Entry 2X1R (X-ray diffraction, 1.98 A resolution); this record covers chain A.

# Chain A
Molecule: Triosephosphate isomerase, glycosomal
Source organism: Trypanosoma brucei brucei
Notes: EC 5.3.1.1
UniProt: P04789 (TPIS_TRYBB); residue numbers follow UniProt; this construct covers 2-13, 15-72, 80-234, 238-250
Chain sequence (238 residues; numbered 2 to 250; 11 numbers in that range are skipped by the numbering (no residue carries them; nothing is unmodelled there); the number before each row is that of its first residue):
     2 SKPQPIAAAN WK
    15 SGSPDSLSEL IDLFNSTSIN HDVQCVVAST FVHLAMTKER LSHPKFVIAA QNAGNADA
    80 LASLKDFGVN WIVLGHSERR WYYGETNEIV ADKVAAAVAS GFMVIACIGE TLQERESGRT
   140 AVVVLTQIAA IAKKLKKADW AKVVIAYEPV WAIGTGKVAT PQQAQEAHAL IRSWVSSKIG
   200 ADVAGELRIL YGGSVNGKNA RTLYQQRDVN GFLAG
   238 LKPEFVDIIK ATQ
Not modelled in the structure: 13, 15-19
Construct notes: engineered mutation Ser15 (Asn in P04789), Pro18 (Gln in P04789), Asp19 (Gln in P04789), Gly68 (Ile in P04789), Asn69 (Ala in P04789), Ala70 (Lys in P04789), Asp71 (Ser in P04789), Ala72 (Gly in P04789), Ala81 (Pro in P04789), Ser82 (Ile in P04789), Trp100 (Ala in P04789), Ala233 (Val in P04789)
Curated features (UniProtKB/Swiss-Prot):
  - binding site (substrate): Asn11, Lys13
  - active site: His95 (Electrophile), Glu167 (Proton acceptor)
Ligand contacts: 3-(propylsulfonyl)propanoic acid (X1R): Asn11, His95, Glu167, Ala171, Ile172, Gly173, Gly212, Ser213, Val214, Leu232, Ala233, Gly234, Lys239

# Summary
Bound to chain A: 3-(propylsulfonyl)propanoic acid. From UniProt: substrate-binding residues Asn11 and Lys13
and active-site residues His95 and Glu167.
Chain A is Triosephosphate isomerase, glycosomal (Trypanosoma brucei brucei); the structure, Crystallographic
binding studies with an engineered monomeric variant of triosephosphate isomerase, was determined by X-ray
diffraction, deposited together with 2X1S, 2X1T, 2X1U, 2X2G and 2X16.
